PDB entry 8RT6 | electron microscopy, 3.18 A resolution | chains S and W of the 46 polymer chains in the assembly

[Chain S]
Molecule: TrwE protein
From: Escherichia coli
Reference sequence: O50337 (O50337_ECOLX); residues 1-395 here = UniProt positions 1-395
Amino-acid sequence (395 residues; numbered 1 to 395; the number before each row is that of its first residue):
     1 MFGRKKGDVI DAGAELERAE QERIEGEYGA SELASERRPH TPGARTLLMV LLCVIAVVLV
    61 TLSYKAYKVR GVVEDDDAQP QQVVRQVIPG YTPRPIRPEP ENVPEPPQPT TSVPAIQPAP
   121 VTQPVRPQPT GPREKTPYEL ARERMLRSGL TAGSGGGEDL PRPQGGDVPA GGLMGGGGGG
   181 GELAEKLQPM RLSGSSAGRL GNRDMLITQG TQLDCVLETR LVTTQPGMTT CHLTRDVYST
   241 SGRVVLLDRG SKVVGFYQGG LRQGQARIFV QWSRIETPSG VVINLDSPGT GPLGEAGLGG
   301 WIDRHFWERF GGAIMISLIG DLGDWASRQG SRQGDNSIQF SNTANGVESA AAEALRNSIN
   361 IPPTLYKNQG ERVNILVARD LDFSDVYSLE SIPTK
Disordered / not traced: 1-134, 154-176, 332-348
Construct notes: conflict Asp-335 (Asn in O50337)
Disulfide bonds: Cys-215/Cys-231

[Chain W]
Molecule: TrwF protein
From: Escherichia coli
Reference sequence: O50336 (O50336_ECOLX); numbering as in UniProt (aligned over 1-266)
Amino-acid sequence (266 residues; row label = number of the first residue in the row):
     1 MKKLAIVALL ASLHAVPALA LDVPSSSRYD HRIRYVTYNP ADVVQVDTVL GVATHIMLEE
    61 GEQYLTHAFG DSEAYAFARK GRHIFIKPQA ELANTNLIVV TDRRSYKFRL QMRNDRNGAM
   121 YELAFRYPDT QARQTREANA RAAVEAAFEQ RVGAYYNLKY MMSGDKDIAP VNAWDDGRFT
   181 YFKFSANADL PSIYFVDAEG NESLVPRTTV GSSNNIIAVH KVNPKWMIRL GNRALAIFNE
   241 AYDPNGVPND TGTASPAVRR VNKGGN
Disordered / not traced: 1-20
Construct notes: conflict Asp-71 (Ile in O50336), Ser-72 (Pro in O50336), Glu-73 (Lys in O50336), Ala-74 (Pro in O50336), Tyr-75 (Met in O50336), Ala-76 (Pro in O50336), Phe-77 (Leu in O50336), Ala-78 (Pro in O50336), Arg-79 (Gly in O50336), Lys-80 (Arg in O50336), Gly-81 (Ala in O50336), Arg-82 (Gly in O50336), His-83 (Ile in O50336), Ile-84 (Phe in O50336), Phe-85 (Leu in O50336), Ile-86 (Ser in O50336), Lys-87 (Ser in O50336), Pro-88 (Arg in O50336), Gln-89 (Thr in O50336)

[How chain S and chain W interact]
Residue-residue contacts - 58 pairs, chain S then chain W:
  Gln-212(S) / Leu-204(W)
  Gln-212(S) / Pro-206(W)
  Arg-235(S) / Phe-195(W)
  Arg-235(S) / Leu-204(W)
  Arg-235(S) / Lys-221(W)
  Asp-236(S) / Asn-249(W)
  Tyr-238(S) / Arg-178(W)
  Tyr-238(S) / Phe-179(W)
  Tyr-238(S) / Asn-249(W)  hydrogen bond
  Thr-240(S) / Thr-208(W)
  Gly-242(S) / Phe-179(W)
  Gly-242(S) / Ala-254(W)
  Arg-243(S) / Glu-145(W)  salt bridge
  Arg-243(S) / Phe-148(W)
  Arg-243(S) / Thr-253(W)
  Arg-243(S) / Ala-254(W)  hydrogen bond (backbone-backbone)
  Val-244(S) / Gly-252(W)
  Val-244(S) / Arg-260(W)
  Val-245(S) / Asn-249(W)
  Val-245(S) / Gly-252(W)  hydrogen bond (backbone-backbone)
  Val-245(S) / Arg-260(W)  hydrogen bond (backbone-side chain)
  Asp-248(S) / Arg-260(W)  salt bridge
  Pro-292(S) / Ser-203(W)
  Pro-292(S) / Leu-204(W)  hydrogen bond (backbone-backbone)
  Leu-293(S) / Tyr-194(W)  hydrophobic
  Leu-293(S) / Glu-202(W)
  Leu-293(S) / Ser-203(W)
  Leu-293(S) / Leu-204(W)
  Gly-294(S) / Leu-204(W)
  Asn-374(S) / Leu-204(W)
  Ser-384(S) / Lys-263(W)  hydrogen bond (backbone-side chain)
  Asp-385(S) / Lys-263(W)
  Asp-385(S) / Gly-264(W)
  Val-386(S) / Asn-262(W)
  Val-386(S) / Lys-263(W)  hydrogen bond (backbone-backbone)
  Val-386(S) / Gly-264(W)
  Tyr-387(S) / Arg-260(W)
  Tyr-387(S) / Val-261(W)
  Tyr-387(S) / Lys-263(W)
  Ser-388(S) / Arg-259(W)
  Ser-388(S) / Arg-260(W)
  Ser-388(S) / Val-261(W)  hydrogen bond (backbone-backbone)
  Leu-389(S) / Val-144(W)  hydrophobic
  Leu-389(S) / Phe-148(W)  hydrophobic
  Leu-389(S) / Val-258(W)  hydrophobic
  Leu-389(S) / Arg-259(W)
  Glu-390(S) / Val-258(W)
  Glu-390(S) / Arg-259(W)  hydrogen bond (backbone-backbone)
  Glu-390(S) / Val-261(W)
  Ser-391(S) / Ala-143(W)  hydrogen bond (side chain-backbone)
  Ser-391(S) / Val-144(W)  hydrogen bond (side chain-backbone)
  Ser-391(S) / Ala-147(W)
  Ser-391(S) / Ala-257(W)
  Ile-392(S) / Thr-251(W)
  Ile-392(S) / Pro-256(W)
  Ile-392(S) / Ala-257(W)  hydrogen bond (backbone-backbone)
  Ile-392(S) / Val-258(W)
  Ile-392(S) / Arg-259(W)
Other interface residues (no listed pair), chain S (29 interface residues in all): Asp-214, Ser-241, Leu-246, Ser-279, Arg-372, Thr-394
Other interface residues (no listed pair), chain W (33 interface residues in all): Ala-140, Gln-150, Asp-197, His-220

[Summary]
29 residues of chain S face 33 of chain W across their interface; the contacts include 12 hydrogen bonds and 2
salt bridges. Polar contacts include Arg-243(S)/Glu-145(W), Asp-248(S)/Arg-260(W) and Tyr-238(S)/Asn-249(W).
Chain S is TrwE protein and chain W is TrwF protein, both from Escherichia coli; the structure, Conformation-A
of the full-length outer membrane core complex (TrwH/VirB7, TrwF/VirB9, TrwE/VirB10CTD) from the
fully-assembled R388 type ..., was determined by electron microscopy together with 8RT4, 8RT5, 8RT7, 8RT8,
8RT9, 8RTA, 8RTB and 8RTD from the same study.
